PDB entry 1HRV | X-ray diffraction, 3.00 A resolution | chains 1 and 2 of the 4 polymer chains in the assembly

[Chain 1]
Molecule: Human rhinovirus 14 coat protein (subunit VP1)
From: Human rhinovirus 14
UniProt: P03303 (POLG_HRV14); residues 1-289 here correspond to UniProt positions 567-855 (UniProt number = residue number + 566)
Amino-acid sequence (289 residues; each row starts with the number of its first residue):
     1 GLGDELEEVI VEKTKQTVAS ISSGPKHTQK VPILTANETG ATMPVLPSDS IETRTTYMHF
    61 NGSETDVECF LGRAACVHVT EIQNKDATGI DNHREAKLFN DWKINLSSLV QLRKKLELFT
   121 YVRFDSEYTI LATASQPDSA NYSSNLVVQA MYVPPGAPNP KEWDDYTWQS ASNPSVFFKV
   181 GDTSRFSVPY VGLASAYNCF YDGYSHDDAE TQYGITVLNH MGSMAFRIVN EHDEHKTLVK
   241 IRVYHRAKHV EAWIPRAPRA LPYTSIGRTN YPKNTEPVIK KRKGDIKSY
Disordered / not traced: 1-16
Residues lining bound ligands: SDZ (1-[2-hydroxy-3-(4-cyclohexyl-phenoxy)-propyl]-4-(2-pyridyl)-piperazine): Ile104, Leu106, Ser107, Leu116, Phe124, Ser126, Tyr128, Ala150, Tyr152, Pro174, Val176, Phe186, Val188, Val191, Tyr197, Asn198, Cys199, Ile215, Asn219, Met221, Met224, His245

[Chain 2]
Molecule: Human rhinovirus 14 coat protein (subunit VP2)
From: Human rhinovirus 14
UniProt: P03303 (POLG_HRV14); residues 1-262 here correspond to UniProt positions 69-330 (UniProt number = residue number + 68)
Amino-acid sequence (262 residues; row label = number of the first residue in the row):
     1 SPNVEACGYS DRVQQITLGN STITTQEAAN AVVCYAEWPE YLPDVDASDV NKTSKPDTSV
    61 CRFYTLDSKT WTTGSKGWCW KLPDALKDMG VFGQNMFFHS LGRSGYTVHV QCNATKFHSG
   121 CLLVVVIPEH QLASHEGGNV SVKYTFTHPG ERGIDLSSAN EVGGPVKDVL YNMNGTLLGN
   181 LLIFPHQFIN LRTNNTATIV IPYINSVPID SMTRHNNVSL MVIPIAPLTV PTGATPSLPI
   241 TVTIAPMCTE FSGIRSKSIV PQ
Disordered / not traced: 1-7
Differences from the reference sequence: conflict Leu170 (Ile239 in P03303)

[Interface between chain 1 and chain 2]
Pairs across the interface (104; chain 1 residue first):
  Asn37(1) - Phe188(2)
  Glu38(1) - Gln187(2)
  Glu38(1) - Phe188(2)  hydrogen bond (backbone-backbone)
  Glu38(1) - Asn190(2)
  Glu38(1) - Thr193(2)  hydrogen bond
  Glu38(1) - Asn194(2)
  Thr39(1) - Ala29(2)
  Thr39(1) - Val32(2)
  Thr39(1) - Gln187(2)
  Gly40(1) - His186(2)
  Thr120(1) - Glu129(2)
  Tyr121(1) - Glu129(2)  hydrogen bond
  Tyr121(1) - Ile204(2)
  Tyr121(1) - Asn205(2)
  Tyr121(1) - Ser206(2)
  Ala194(1) - Ser206(2)
  Ala194(1) - Val207(2)  hydrophobic
  Ser195(1) - Ser206(2)  hydrogen bond (backbone-backbone)
  Asn198(1) - Glu129(2)
  Asn198(1) - Ser206(2)  hydrogen bond
  Phe200(1) - Glu129(2)
  Phe200(1) - Gln131(2)
  Tyr201(1) - Glu129(2)
  Tyr201(1) - Gln131(2)
  Tyr201(1) - Arg214(2)
  Tyr201(1) - His215(2)
  Asp202(1) - Lys81(2)  salt bridge
  Asp202(1) - Glu129(2)  hydrogen bond (backbone-side chain)
  Asp202(1) - His130(2)
  Asp202(1) - Gln131(2)
  Asp202(1) - His215(2)
  Asp202(1) - Asn216(2)  hydrogen bond (backbone-backbone)
  Gly203(1) - Arg214(2)
  Gly203(1) - His215(2)
  Tyr204(1) - Val142(2)  hydrogen bond (side chain-backbone)
  Tyr204(1) - Lys143(2)
  Tyr204(1) - Tyr144(2)  hydrogen bond (side chain-backbone)
  Tyr204(1) - Thr147(2)  hydrogen bond
  Tyr204(1) - His148(2)
  Tyr204(1) - Arg214(2)  hydrogen bond (backbone-backbone)
  Ser205(1) - Arg214(2)  hydrogen bond (backbone-side chain)
  His206(1) - Arg214(2)
  Asp207(1) - Tyr144(2)  hydrogen bond
  Asp207(1) - Thr213(2)  hydrogen bond
  Asp207(1) - Arg214(2)  hydrogen bond (side chain-backbone)
  Asp207(1) - Val260(2)
  Asp207(1) - Pro261(2)
  Asp208(1) - Tyr144(2)
  Asp208(1) - Pro261(2)
  Ala209(1) - Pro261(2)
  Glu210(1) - Lys143(2)  salt bridge
  Gln212(1) - Ser141(2)
  Tyr213(1) - His130(2)
  Tyr213(1) - Gln131(2)
  Tyr213(1) - Leu132(2)  hydrogen bond (side chain-backbone)
  Tyr213(1) - Ser141(2)
  Tyr213(1) - Val142(2)
  Gly214(1) - Gln131(2)
  Ile254(1) - Tyr35(2)
  Ile254(1) - Pro128(2)  hydrophobic
  Ile254(1) - Ile204(2)  hydrophobic
  Pro255(1) - Ile183(2)  hydrophobic
  Pro255(1) - Phe184(2)
  Arg256(1) - Pro128(2)  hydrogen bond (side chain-backbone)
  Arg256(1) - Glu129(2)  hydrogen bond (side chain-backbone)
  Arg256(1) - Ile183(2)
  Arg256(1) - Phe184(2)
  Ala257(1) - Thr176(2)
  Ala257(1) - Asn180(2)
  Ala257(1) - Ile183(2)
  Pro258(1) - Thr176(2)
  Pro258(1) - Asn180(2)
  Arg259(1) - Asn174(2)  hydrogen bond (side chain-backbone)
  Arg259(1) - Gly175(2)
  Arg259(1) - Thr176(2)
  Ala260(1) - Gly175(2)  hydrogen bond (backbone-backbone)
  Ala260(1) - Leu177(2)  hydrophobic
  Leu261(1) - Tyr171(2)  hydrophobic
  Leu261(1) - Gly175(2)  hydrogen bond (backbone-backbone)
  Thr264(1) - Gly138(2)  hydrogen bond (side chain-backbone)
  Ser265(1) - Gly138(2)
  Ser265(1) - Asn139(2)
  Gly267(1) - Gln131(2)
  Arg268(1) - Gln131(2)
  Arg268(1) - Asn139(2)
  Thr269(1) - Gln131(2)  hydrogen bond (side chain-backbone)
  Thr269(1) - Leu132(2)  hydrogen bond (side chain-backbone)
  Thr269(1) - Ala133(2)  hydrogen bond (side chain-backbone)
  Thr269(1) - Asn174(2)
  Asn270(1) - Ala133(2)
  Asn270(1) - Ser134(2)  hydrogen bond (side chain-backbone)
  Asn270(1) - Gly137(2)  hydrogen bond (side chain-backbone)
  Asn270(1) - Gly138(2)  hydrogen bond (side chain-backbone)
  Asn270(1) - Asn139(2)
  Asn270(1) - Val140(2)  hydrogen bond (side chain-backbone)
  Tyr271(1) - Gly137(2)
  Tyr271(1) - Val166(2)
  Tyr271(1) - Asp168(2)  hydrogen bond
  Tyr271(1) - Tyr171(2)
  Tyr271(1) - Gly175(2)
  Lys273(1) - His135(2)
  Lys273(1) - Glu136(2)
  Val278(1) - Tyr171(2)
  Ile279(1) - Leu170(2)  hydrophobic
Other interface residues (no listed pair), chain 1 (45 interface residues in all): Ala196, Thr211, Ile215, Thr275
Other interface residues (no listed pair), chain 2 (53 interface residues in all): Asn30, Ile127, Met173

[In short]
The interface between chain 1 and chain 2 involves 45 residues on one side and 53 on the other, with 30
hydrogen bonds and 2 salt bridges. Polar contacts include Asp202(1)-Lys81(2), Glu210(1)-Lys143(2) and
Glu38(1)-Thr193(2). Chain 1 binds compound SDZ.
Chain 1 is Human rhinovirus 14 coat protein (subunit VP1) and chain 2 is Human rhinovirus 14 coat protein
(subunit VP2), both from Human rhinovirus 14; the structure, HRV14/sdz 35-682 complex, was determined by X-ray
diffraction.
